PDB entry 8S9V | electron microscopy, 3.00 A resolution | chains A and G of the 7 polymer chains in the assembly

== Chain A ==
Protein: Cas7-Cas5-Cas11
Source organism: Synechocystis sp. PCC 6803
Reference sequence: Q6ZED2 (Q6ZED2_SYNY3); numbering as in UniProt (aligned over 1-791)
Chain sequence (791 residues; numbered 1 to 791; the number before each row is that of its first residue):
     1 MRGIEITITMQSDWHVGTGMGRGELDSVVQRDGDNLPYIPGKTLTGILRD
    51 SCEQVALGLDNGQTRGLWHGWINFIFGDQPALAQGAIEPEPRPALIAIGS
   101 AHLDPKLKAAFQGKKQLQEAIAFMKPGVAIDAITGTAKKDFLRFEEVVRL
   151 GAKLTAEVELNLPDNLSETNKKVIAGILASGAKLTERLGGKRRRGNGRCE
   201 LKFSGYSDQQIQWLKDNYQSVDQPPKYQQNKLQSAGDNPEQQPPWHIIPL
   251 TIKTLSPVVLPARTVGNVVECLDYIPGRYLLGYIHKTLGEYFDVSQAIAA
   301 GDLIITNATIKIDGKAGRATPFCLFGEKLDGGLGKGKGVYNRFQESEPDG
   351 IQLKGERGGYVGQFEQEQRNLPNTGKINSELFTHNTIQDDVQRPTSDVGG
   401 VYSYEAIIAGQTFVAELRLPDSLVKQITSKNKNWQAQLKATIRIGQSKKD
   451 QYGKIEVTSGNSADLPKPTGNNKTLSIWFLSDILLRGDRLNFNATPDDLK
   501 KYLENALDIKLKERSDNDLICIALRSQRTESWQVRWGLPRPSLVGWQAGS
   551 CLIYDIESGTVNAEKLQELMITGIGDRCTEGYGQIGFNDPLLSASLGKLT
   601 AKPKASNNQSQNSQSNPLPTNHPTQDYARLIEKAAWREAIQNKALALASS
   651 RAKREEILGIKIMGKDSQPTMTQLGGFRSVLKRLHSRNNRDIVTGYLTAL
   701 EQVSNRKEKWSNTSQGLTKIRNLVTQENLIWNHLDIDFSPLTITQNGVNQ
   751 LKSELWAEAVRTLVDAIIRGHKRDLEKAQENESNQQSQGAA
Not modelled in the structure: 1-2, 603-614, 782-791
Ion coordination: Mg2+ site 1 near Asp26 (its only coordinating residue here); Mg2+ site 2: Asp140 (shared with A43(G) of chain G)
Reported in the primary citation:
  - catalytic residues: Asp26
  - Mg2+ coordination: Asp26
  - mutagenesis - D26A, R678A, R769A: abolished catalytic activity with Self-target RNA (chain G)
  - binding site for Self-target RNA (chain G): Arg678, Arg706, Arg769, Arg773 (from molecular simulation)
  - catalytic residues: Asp140, Arg706, Arg769, Arg773 (from molecular simulation)
  - catalytic residues: Arg678 (proposed by the authors, not directly observed)

== Chain G ==
Molecule: Self-target RNA
Sequence (60 nucleotides; numbered 1 to 60; the number before each row is that of its first residue):
     1 CAUGACGGAUCGCGGGAGUUAUUGACGACCCCGAUUGGUUCUACUACAGU
    51 UUCAGUCCCC
Not modelled in the structure: 1-19, 54-60
Ion coordination: Mg2+ site 1: C32 (shared with 1 residue of chain D); Mg2+ site 2: A43 (shared with Asp140(A) of chain A)

== How chain A and chain G interact ==
Pairs across the interface (61; chain A residue first):
  Asp26(A) with C44(G), base contact
  Pro80(A) with U52(G), base contact
  Ala81(A) with U51(G), sugar contact; U52(G), hydrogen bond to the base
  Ala83(A) with C53(G), sugar contact
  Gln84(A) with C53(G), sugar contact
  Gly85(A) with C53(G), sugar contact
  Ala86(A) with C53(G), base contact
  Ala137(A) with U42(G), base contact
  Lys138(A) with U42(G), hydrogen bond to the sugar
  Lys139(A) with U42(G), sugar contact
  Asp140(A) with U42(G), hydrogen bond to the sugar; A43(G), phosphate contact; C44(G), hydrogen bond to the sugar; U45(G), sugar contact
  Phe141(A) with U42(G), sugar contact; U45(G), base contact
  Leu142(A) with U42(G), base contact; A43(G), sugar contact; C44(G), sugar contact
  Arg143(A) with C44(G), base contact
  Phe144(A) with A43(G), base contact
  Gly266(A) with U50(G), phosphate contact
  Asn267(A) with G49(G), hydrogen bond to the sugar; U50(G), hydrogen bond to the phosphate
  Pro394(A) with A48(G), base contact
  Thr395(A) with A48(G), hydrogen bond to the sugar
  Ser396(A) with A48(G), hydrogen bond to the sugar; G49(G), hydrogen bond to the phosphate
  Asp397(A) with U51(G), sugar contact
  Val398(A) with U51(G), sugar contact
  Gly399(A) with A48(G), hydrogen bond to the sugar; G49(G), sugar contact; U50(G), sugar contact; U51(G), sugar contact
  Gly400(A) with A48(G), sugar contact
  Val401(A) with A48(G), base contact; G49(G), sugar contact; U50(G), base contact
  Tyr402(A) with U50(G), base contact
  Thr670(A) with A34(G), hydrogen bond to the phosphate; U35(G), phosphate contact
  Met671(A) with U35(G), phosphate contact
  Thr672(A) with A34(G), phosphate contact; U35(G), hydrogen bond to the phosphate
  Gln673(A) with G33(G), hydrogen bond to the phosphate; A34(G), hydrogen bond to the phosphate
  Arg678(A) with G37(G), hydrogen bond to the sugar; G38(G), salt bridge to the phosphate
  Val703(A) with C31(G), phosphate contact; C32(G), phosphate contact
  Asn705(A) with C30(G), phosphate contact; C31(G), hydrogen bond to the phosphate
  Arg706(A) with C32(G), salt bridge to the phosphate; G33(G), salt bridge to the phosphate
  Lys709(A) with G33(G), hydrogen bond to the phosphate; A34(G), salt bridge to the phosphate
  Arg769(A) with G38(G), salt bridge to the phosphate
  Lys772(A) with U36(G), salt bridge to the phosphate; G37(G), salt bridge to the phosphate
  Arg773(A) with G38(G), salt bridge to the phosphate
Interface residues without a listed pair, chain A (41 interface residues in all): Thr264, Val269, Gly675
Interface residues without a listed pair, chain G (20 interface residues in all): U39

== In short ==
41 residues of chain A and 20 residues of chain G are in contact; the contacts include 17 hydrogen bonds and 8
salt bridges. Polar contacts include Ala81(A)-U52(G), Lys138(A)-U42(G) and Asp140(A)-U42(G). The paper reports
catalytic residues Asp26(A), Asp140(A) and Arg706(A) among others; D26A, R678A and R769A of chain A abolish
catalytic activity with Self-target RNA (chain G).
Here chain A is Cas7-Cas5-Cas11 (Synechocystis sp. PCC 6803) and chain G is Self-target RNA. Entry 8S9V
(CRISPR-Cas type III-D effector complex bound to a self-target RNA in the pre-cleavage state) was determined
by electron microscopy together with 8S9T, 8S9U and 8S9X from the same study.
